7M8B - chains A and T of the 3 polymer chains in the assembly; structure by X-ray diffraction, 1.85 A resolution.

== Chain A ==
Molecule: DNA polymerase eta
Organism: Homo sapiens
Notes: EC 2.7.7.7
Reference sequence: Q9Y253 (POLH_HUMAN); residues 1-432 here = UniProt positions 1-432
Sequence (435 residues; numbered -2 to 432; the number before each row is that of its first residue; numbers below 1 keep their minus sign (Gly-2 is residue -2)):
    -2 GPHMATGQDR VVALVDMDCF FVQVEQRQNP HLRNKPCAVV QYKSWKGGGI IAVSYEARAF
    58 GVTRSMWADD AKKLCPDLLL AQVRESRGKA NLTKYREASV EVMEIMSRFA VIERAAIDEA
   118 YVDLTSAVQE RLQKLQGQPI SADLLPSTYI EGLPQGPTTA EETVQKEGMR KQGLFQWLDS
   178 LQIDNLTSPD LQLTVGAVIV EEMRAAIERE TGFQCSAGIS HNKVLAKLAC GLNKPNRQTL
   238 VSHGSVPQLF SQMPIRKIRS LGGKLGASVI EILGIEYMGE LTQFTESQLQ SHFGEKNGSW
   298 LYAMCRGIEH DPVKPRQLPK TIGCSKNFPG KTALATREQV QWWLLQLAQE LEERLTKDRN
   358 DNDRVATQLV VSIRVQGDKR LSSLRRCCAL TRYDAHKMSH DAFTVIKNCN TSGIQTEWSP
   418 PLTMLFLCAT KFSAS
Disordered / not traced: 155-159
Differences from the reference sequence: expression tag (-2 to 0); engineered mutation Ala113 (Ser in Q9Y253)
Swiss-Prot annotation at these positions:
  - binding site (Mg(2+)): Asp13, Met14, Asp115, Glu116
  - binding site (Mn(2+)): Asp13, Met14, Asp115, Glu116
  - binding site (a 2'-deoxyribonucleoside 5'-triphosphate): Arg61
  - natural variant: Val37 (deletion: In XPV), Leu75 (deletion: In XPV), Arg93 (R93P: In XPV), Arg111 (R111H: In XPV), Thr122 (T122P: In XPV), Gly153 (G153D: In a breast cancer sample), Thr191 (T191P: In XPV), Gly263 (G263V: In XPV), Val266 (V266D: In XPV), Gly295 (G295R: In XPV), Arg361 (R361S: In XPV)
  - mutagenesis: Tyr52 (Y52A/F: Reduces DNA polymerase activity; Y52E: Reduces DNA polymerase activity. Increases fidelity of replication and reduces translesion bypass), Arg61 (R61A: Reduces enzymatic activity by two-thirds), Ser62 (S62G: Increased DNA polymerase activity and translesion bypass compared to wild-type), Ala68 (A68S/V: Severe reduction in thymine dimer translesion bypass), Asn324 to Pro326 (Reduces binding to chromatin and to monoubiquitinated PCNA. Abolishes binding to monoubiquitinated PCNA; when associated with 705-E--H-713 Del)
Ion coordination: Mg2+ site 1: Asp13, Asp115, Glu116 (together with 2'-deoxyadenosine 5'-triphosphate) (shared with 2 residues of chain P); Ca2+: Asp13, Met14, Asp115 (together with 2'-deoxyadenosine 5'-triphosphate); Mg2+ site 2: Asp13, Met14, Asp115 (together with diphosphate) (shared with 1 residue of chain P)
Small-molecule neighbours:
  - : Asp13, Met14, Asp15, Cys16, Asp115
  - diphosphate / 2'-deoxyadenosine 5'-triphosphate: Asp13, Met14, Asp15, Cys16, Phe17, Phe18, Ile48, Ala49, Tyr52, Arg55, Arg61, Ile114, Asp115, Lys231
What the authors report for this chain:
  - mutagenesis - S113A: unchanged catalytic activity on RNA-terminated primers
  - mutagenesis - S113A: unchanged catalytic activity on 2'F-dA
  - mutagenesis - S113A: decreased binding to Mg2+ (from molecular simulation)
  - mutagenesis - S113A: decreased binding to incoming nucleotide

== Chain T ==
Molecule: 12-nt DNA strand
Sequence (12 nucleotides; each row starts with the number of its first residue):
     1 CATTTTGACG CT
Small-molecule neighbours: diphosphate / 2'-deoxyadenosine 5'-triphosphate: DT3, DT4, DT5

== Chain A / chain T interface ==
Pairs across the interface (42):
  Gln38(A) - DT3(T)  base contact
  Gln38(A) - DT4(T)  hydrogen bond to the base
  Gln38(A) - DT5(T)  sugar contact
  Tyr39(A) - DT4(T)  phosphate contact
  Tyr39(A) - DT5(T)  hydrogen bond to the phosphate
  Trp42(A) - DA2(T)  stacking on the base
  Gly46(A) - DT3(T)  base contact
  Ile47(A) - DT3(T)  base contact
  Arg61(A) - DT3(T)  base contact
  Ser62(A) - DT3(T)  hydrogen bond to the base
  Trp64(A) - DA2(T)  phosphate contact
  Trp64(A) - DT3(T)  phosphate contact
  Lys86(A) - DT6(T)  salt bridge to the phosphate
  Leu89(A) - DT5(T)  phosphate contact
  Leu89(A) - DT6(T)  phosphate contact
  Arg93(A) - DT6(T)  salt bridge to the phosphate
  Arg93(A) - DG7(T)  salt bridge to the phosphate
  Lys293(A) - DG10(T)  salt bridge to the phosphate
  Lys311(A) - DC9(T)  phosphate contact
  Arg313(A) - DA8(T)  salt bridge to the phosphate
  Arg313(A) - DC9(T)  salt bridge to the phosphate
  Pro316(A) - DA8(T)  phosphate contact
  Lys317(A) - DA8(T)  hydrogen bond to the phosphate
  Lys317(A) - DC9(T)  salt bridge to the phosphate
  Thr318(A) - DG7(T)  sugar contact
  Thr318(A) - DA8(T)  hydrogen bond to the phosphate
  Ile319(A) - DG7(T)  phosphate contact
  Gly320(A) - DT6(T)  sugar contact
  Gly320(A) - DG7(T)  hydrogen bond to the phosphate
  Cys321(A) - DT6(T)  phosphate contact
  Ser322(A) - DT5(T)  sugar contact
  Ser322(A) - DT6(T)  hydrogen bond to the phosphate
  Lys323(A) - DT5(T)  salt bridge to the phosphate
  Asn324(A) - DT4(T)  hydrogen bond to the phosphate
  Asn324(A) - DT5(T)  hydrogen bond to the phosphate
  Pro326(A) - DA2(T)  base contact
  Pro326(A) - DT4(T)  phosphate contact
  Gly327(A) - DC1(T)  phosphate contact
  Gly327(A) - DA2(T)  phosphate contact
  Thr329(A) - DA2(T)  base contact
  Arg351(A) - DT6(T)  salt bridge to the phosphate
  Arg351(A) - DG7(T)  salt bridge to the phosphate
Interface residues without a listed pair, chain A (32 interface residues in all): Ile48, Ala87, Arg111, Leu315, Glu347
Interface residues without a listed pair, chain T (11 interface residues in all): DC11

== In short ==
32 residues of chain A face 11 of chain T across their interface, with 9 hydrogen bonds, 10 salt bridges and 1
aromatic stacking contact. Among the polar pairs are Gln38(A)-DT4(T), Ser62(A)-DT3(T) and Tyr39(A)-DT5(T).
From the paper: S113A of chain A reduces binding to Mg2+; S113A of chain A reduces binding to incoming
nucleotide.
Chain A is DNA polymerase eta (Homo sapiens) and chain T is a 12-nt DNA strand; the structure, Human DNA Pol
eta S113A with rA-ended primer and dATP: in crystallo reaction for 140 s, was determined by X-ray diffraction
(same publication as 7M7L, 7M7M, 7M7N, 7M7O, 7M7P, 7M7Q and 19 further entries).
